Entry 3N8Z (X-ray diffraction, 2.90 A resolution); this record covers chains A and B.

[Chain A (and B)]
Name: Prostaglandin G/H synthase 1
Organism: Ovis aries
Notes: EC 1.14.99.1; chain B of this document is another copy of the same molecule, construct and numbering; everything in this record applies to it too
UniProtKB: P05979 (PGH1_SHEEP); residue numbers follow UniProt; this construct covers 32-584
Chain sequence (553 residues; row label = number of the first residue in the row):
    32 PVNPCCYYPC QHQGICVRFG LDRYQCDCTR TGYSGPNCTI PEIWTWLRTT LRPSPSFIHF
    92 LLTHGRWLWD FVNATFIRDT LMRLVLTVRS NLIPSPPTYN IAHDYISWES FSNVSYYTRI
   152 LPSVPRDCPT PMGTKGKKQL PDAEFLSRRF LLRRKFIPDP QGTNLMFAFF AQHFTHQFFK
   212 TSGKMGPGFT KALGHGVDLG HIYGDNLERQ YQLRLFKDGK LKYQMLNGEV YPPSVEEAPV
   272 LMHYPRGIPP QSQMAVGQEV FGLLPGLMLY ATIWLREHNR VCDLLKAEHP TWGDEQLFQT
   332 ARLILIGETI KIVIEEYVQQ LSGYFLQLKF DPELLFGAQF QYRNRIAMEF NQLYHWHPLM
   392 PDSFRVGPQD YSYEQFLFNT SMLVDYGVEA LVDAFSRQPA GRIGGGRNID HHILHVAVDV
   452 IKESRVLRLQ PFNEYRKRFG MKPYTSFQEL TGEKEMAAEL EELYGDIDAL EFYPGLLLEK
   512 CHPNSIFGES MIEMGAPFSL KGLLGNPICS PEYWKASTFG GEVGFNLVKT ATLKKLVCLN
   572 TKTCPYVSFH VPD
Sequence notes: conflict Leu92 (Met in P05979)
Disulfide bonds: Cys36-Cys47, Cys37-Cys159, Cys41-Cys57, Cys59-Cys69, Cys569-Cys575
Covalently attached groups: N-acetylglucosamine (NAG) linked to Asn68, Asn144, Asn410
Ligand contacts:
  - flurbiprofen (FLP): Val116, Arg120, Tyr348, Val349, Leu352, Ser353, Tyr355, Leu359, Phe381, Leu384, Tyr385, Trp387, Phe518, Met522, Ile523, Gly526, Ala527, Ser530, Leu531
  - heme (HEM): Tyr148, Ala199, Ala202, Gln203, Thr206, His207, Phe210, Lys211, Thr212, Leu295, Asn382, Tyr385, His386, Trp387, His388, Met391, Tyr404, Leu408, Ile444, His446, Val447, Asp450
Swiss-Prot annotation at these positions:
  - active site: His207 (Proton acceptor), Tyr385 (For cyclooxygenase activity)
  - binding site (heme b): His388
  - site: Asn104 (Not glycosylated), Ser530 (Aspirin-acetylated serine)
  - glycosylation (N-linked (GlcNAc...) asparagine): Asn68, Asn144, Asn410
  - natural variant: Gly164 (D164G: this construct carries the variant), Glu520 (E520K; E520Q)
  - mutagenesis: Tyr385 (Y385F: Abolishes cyclooxygenase activity)
What the authors report for this chain:
  - binding site for flurbiprofen: Arg120
  - catalytic residues: Tyr385 (citing earlier work)

[Chain A / chain B interface]
Residue-residue contacts - 100 pairs, chain A then chain B:
  Ile46(A) - Ser548(B)
  Val48(A) - His320(B)
  Val48(A) - Ser548(B)
  Arg49(A) - His320(B)  hydrogen bond (backbone-side chain)
  Arg49(A) - Thr322(B)
  Phe50(A) - Glu319(B)
  Phe50(A) - His320(B)
  Phe50(A) - Gly551(B)
  Phe50(A) - Gly552(B)
  Gly51(A) - Glu319(B)  hydrogen bond (backbone-backbone)
  Gly51(A) - Pro321(B)
  Gly51(A) - Thr322(B)
  Asp58(A) - Lys546(B)
  Asp58(A) - Ala547(B)
  Asp58(A) - Ser548(B)  hydrogen bond
  Thr60(A) - Lys546(B)
  Arg61(A) - Phe367(B)
  Arg61(A) - Pro542(B)  hydrogen bond (side chain-backbone)
  Arg61(A) - Trp545(B)  hydrogen bond (side chain-backbone)
  Arg61(A) - Lys546(B)
  Pro125(A) - Glu543(B)
  Ser126(A) - Glu543(B)
  Pro127(A) - Pro538(B)  hydrophobic
  Pro127(A) - Ser541(B)
  Pro127(A) - Glu543(B)
  Pro127(A) - Tyr544(B)
  Pro128(A) - Tyr544(B)  hydrogen bond (backbone-side chain)
  His134(A) - Glu326(B)
  Tyr136(A) - Glu326(B)
  Tyr136(A) - Gln327(B)  hydrogen bond (side chain-backbone)
  Tyr136(A) - Gln330(B)
  Ile137(A) - Leu334(B)
  Ile137(A) - Tyr544(B)  hydrophobic
  Ile137(A) - Thr549(B)
  Ser138(A) - Gln330(B)
  Trp139(A) - Asp229(B)
  Trp139(A) - Gln330(B)
  Trp139(A) - Arg333(B)
  Trp139(A) - Ile337(B)  hydrophobic
  Trp139(A) - Asn537(B)
  Trp139(A) - Pro538(B)  hydrophobic
  Glu140(A) - Leu238(B)
  Glu140(A) - Gln330(B)
  Phe142(A) - Pro538(B)  hydrophobic
  Phe142(A) - Tyr544(B)
  Asp229(A) - Trp139(B)
  Leu238(A) - Glu140(B)
  Glu319(A) - Phe50(B)
  Glu319(A) - Gly51(B)  hydrogen bond (backbone-backbone)
  His320(A) - Arg49(B)
  His320(A) - Phe50(B)
  Pro321(A) - Gly51(B)
  Thr322(A) - Arg49(B)  hydrogen bond
  Thr322(A) - Gly51(B)
  Thr322(A) - Leu52(B)
  Trp323(A) - Arg49(B)
  Glu326(A) - His134(B)  salt bridge
  Glu326(A) - Tyr136(B)  hydrogen bond (backbone-side chain)
  Gln327(A) - Tyr136(B)  hydrogen bond (backbone-side chain)
  Gln330(A) - Tyr136(B)
  Gln330(A) - Ser138(B)
  Gln330(A) - Glu140(B)
  Arg333(A) - Trp139(B)
  Leu334(A) - Ile137(B)
  Leu334(A) - Ser138(B)
  Leu334(A) - Trp139(B)
  Phe367(A) - Arg61(B)
  Phe367(A) - Gln370(B)  hydrogen bond (backbone-side chain)
  Gly368(A) - Gln370(B)
  Gln370(A) - Phe367(B)  hydrogen bond (side chain-backbone)
  Gln370(A) - Gly368(B)
  Gln370(A) - Ala369(B)  hydrogen bond (side chain-backbone)
  Phe371(A) - Gln372(B)  hydrogen bond (backbone-side chain)
  Gln372(A) - Phe371(B)  hydrogen bond (side chain-backbone)
  Gln372(A) - Gln372(B)
  Gln372(A) - Tyr373(B)  hydrogen bond (side chain-backbone)
  Tyr373(A) - Gln372(B)  hydrogen bond (backbone-side chain)
  Tyr373(A) - Arg374(B)  hydrogen bond (backbone-side chain)
  Arg374(A) - Tyr373(B)  hydrogen bond (side chain-backbone)
  Arg374(A) - Arg374(B)
  Pro538(A) - Trp139(B)  hydrophobic
  Pro538(A) - Phe142(B)  hydrophobic
  Ser541(A) - Pro127(B)
  Pro542(A) - Arg61(B)  hydrogen bond (backbone-side chain)
  Glu543(A) - Pro125(B)
  Glu543(A) - Pro127(B)
  Glu543(A) - Thr129(B)
  Tyr544(A) - Pro127(B)
  Tyr544(A) - Pro128(B)  hydrogen bond (side chain-backbone)
  Tyr544(A) - Ile137(B)  hydrophobic
  Tyr544(A) - Phe142(B)
  Trp545(A) - Arg61(B)  hydrogen bond (backbone-side chain)
  Lys546(A) - Ile46(B)
  Lys546(A) - Asp58(B)
  Ala547(A) - Asp58(B)
  Ser548(A) - Ile46(B)
  Ser548(A) - Val48(B)
  Ser548(A) - Asp58(B)  hydrogen bond
  Thr549(A) - Ile137(B)
  Gly552(A) - Phe50(B)
Other interface residues (no listed pair), chain A (54 interface residues in all): Leu52, Gly225, Ile337, Ala369, Asn537
Other interface residues (no listed pair), chain B (58 interface residues in all): Thr60, Ser126, Val228, Gln241, Trp323, Leu366

[Overview]
Chain A and chain B form an interface of 54 and 58 residues respectively, with 24 hydrogen bonds and 1 salt
bridge. Polar contacts include Glu326(A)-His134(B), Arg49(A)-His320(B) and Asp58(A)-Ser548(B). Bound to chain
A: heme and flurbiprofen. From the paper: the catalytic residue Tyr385(A); a binding site for flurbiprofen at
Arg120(A).
Chain A and chain B are both Prostaglandin G/H synthase 1 (Ovis aries); the structure, Crystal Structure of
Cyclooxygenase-1 in Complex with Flurbiprofen, was determined by X-ray diffraction together with 3N8V, 3N8W,
3N8X and 3N8Y from the same study.
